4X0Q - chains A and F of the 3 polymer chains in the assembly; structure by X-ray diffraction, 3.90 A resolution.

# Chain A
Protein: DNA polymerase theta
Organism: Homo sapiens
Notes: EC 2.7.7.7
UniProtKB: O75417 (DPOLQ_HUMAN); residue numbers follow UniProt; this construct covers 1819-2590
Chain sequence (772 residues; numbered 1819 to 2590; the number before each row is that of its first residue):
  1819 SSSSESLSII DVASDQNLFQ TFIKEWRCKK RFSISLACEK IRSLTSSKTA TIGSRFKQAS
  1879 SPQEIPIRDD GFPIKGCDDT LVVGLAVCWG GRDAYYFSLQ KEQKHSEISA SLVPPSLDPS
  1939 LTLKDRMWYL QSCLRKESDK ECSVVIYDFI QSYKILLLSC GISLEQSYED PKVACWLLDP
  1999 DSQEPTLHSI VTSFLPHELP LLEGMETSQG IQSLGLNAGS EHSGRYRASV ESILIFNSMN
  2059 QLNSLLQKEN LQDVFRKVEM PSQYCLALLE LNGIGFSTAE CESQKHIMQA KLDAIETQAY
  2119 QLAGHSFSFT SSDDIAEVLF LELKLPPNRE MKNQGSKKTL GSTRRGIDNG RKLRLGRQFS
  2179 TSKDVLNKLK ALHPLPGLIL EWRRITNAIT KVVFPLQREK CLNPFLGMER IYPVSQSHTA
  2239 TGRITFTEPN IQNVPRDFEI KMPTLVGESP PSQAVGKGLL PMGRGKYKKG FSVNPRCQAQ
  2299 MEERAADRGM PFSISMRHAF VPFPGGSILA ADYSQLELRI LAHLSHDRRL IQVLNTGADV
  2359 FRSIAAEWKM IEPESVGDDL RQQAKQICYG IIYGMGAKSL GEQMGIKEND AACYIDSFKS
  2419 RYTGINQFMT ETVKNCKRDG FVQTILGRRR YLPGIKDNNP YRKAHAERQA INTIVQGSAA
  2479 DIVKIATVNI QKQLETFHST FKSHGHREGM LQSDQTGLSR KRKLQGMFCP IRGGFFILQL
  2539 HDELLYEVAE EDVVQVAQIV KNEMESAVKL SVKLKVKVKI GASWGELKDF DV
Disordered / not traced: 1819-1823, 1861-1895, 1918-1934, 2146-2175, 2261-2306, 2513-2526
Curated features (UniProtKB/Swiss-Prot):
  - region: Lys2142 to Phe2177 (Loop 1)
  - binding site (Mg(2+)): Asp2330, Tyr2331, Asp2540
  - mutagenesis: Ser1977 (S1977P: Decreased protein stability), Lys2181 (K2181A: Impaired ability to bypasse abasic sites), Arg2202 (R2202A: Impaired ability to bypasse abasic sites. In Pol-theta(RR) mutant; abolished polymerase activity; when associated with V-2254), Arg2254 (R2254A/V: Impaired ability to bypasse abasic sites; R2254V: In Pol-theta(RR) mutant; abolished polymerase activity; when associated with A-2202), Asp2540 to Glu2541 (Abolishes DNA polymerase activity)
Bound ions: Mg2+: Asp2330, Tyr2331, Asp2540 (together with 2'-3'-dideoxyguanosine-5'-triphosphate)
Ligand contacts: 2'-3'-dideoxyguanosine-5'-triphosphate (DG3): Arg2254, Asp2330, Tyr2331, Gln2333, Asp2357, Phe2359, Arg2379, Gln2380, Lys2383, Gln2384, Tyr2387, Tyr2391, Asp2540, Lys2575
Reported in the primary citation:
  - binding site for the 13-nt DNA strand (chain F): Arg2254
  - contacts within the chain: Arg2254-Asp2376 (salt bridge)
  - conformationally variable residues (helix shift): Asp2376
  - mutagenesis - S1977P: unchanged catalytic activity on AP site
  - mutagenesis - S1977P: unchanged catalytic activity on single-stranded primer extension
  - mutagenesis - R2254V: abolished catalytic activity on AP sites
  - mutagenesis - R2254V: abolished catalytic activity on Tg
  - mutagenesis - R2254V: unchanged catalytic activity on double-stranded DNA
  - mutagenesis - R2254V: decreased catalytic activity on single-stranded DNA oligonucleotides
  - mutagenesis - K2181A, R2202A, R2254A: decreased catalytic activity on AP site
  - mutagenesis - K2181A, R2202A: decreased catalytic activity on Tg
  - mutagenesis - K2181A: unchanged catalytic activity on single-stranded oligonucleotide
  - mutagenesis - R2254A, R2254V: abolished catalytic activity on dTTP

# Chain F
Molecule: 13-nt DNA strand
Sequence (13 nucleotides; each row starts with the number of its first residue):
     1 GCGGCTGTCA TTG
Disordered / not traced: 1-4

# Chain A / chain F interface
Contacting residue pairs - 23 pairs, chain A then chain F:
  Ser2180(A) with DC9(F), hydrogen bond to the phosphate; DA10(F), hydrogen bond to the phosphate
  Lys2181(A) with DC9(F), salt bridge to the phosphate
  Arg2201(A) with DA10(F), salt bridge to the phosphate
  Arg2202(A) with DT11(F), salt bridge to the phosphate; DT12(F), salt bridge to the phosphate
  Asn2205(A) with DA10(F), sugar contact; DT11(F), sugar contact
  Arg2241(A) with DG13(F), hydrogen bond to the base
  Gln2250(A) with DT12(F), sugar contact
  Asn2251(A) with DT11(F), hydrogen bond to the base; DT12(F), sugar contact
  Val2252(A) with DT12(F), phosphate contact
  Pro2253(A) with DT12(F), phosphate contact
  Arg2254(A) with DT12(F), hydrogen bond to the phosphate; DG13(F), salt bridge to the phosphate
  Arg2315(A) with DT12(F), phosphate contact
  Gln2380(A) with DG13(F), phosphate contact
  Gln2384(A) with DT12(F), base contact
  Gln2474(A) with DG13(F), base contact
  Leu2538(A) with DG13(F), sugar contact
  His2539(A) with DG13(F), sugar contact
  Asp2540(A) with DG13(F), sugar contact

# Summary
18 residues of chain A face 5 of chain F across their interface, with 5 hydrogen bonds and 5 salt bridges.
Polar contacts include Arg2241(A)-DG13(F), Asn2251(A)-DT11(F) and Ser2180(A)-DC9(F). From the paper: a binding
site for the 13-nt DNA strand (chain F) at Arg2254(A); K2181A, R2202A and R2254A of chain A reduce catalytic
activity on AP site; 5 substitutions were tested in all.
Here chain A is DNA polymerase theta (Homo sapiens) and chain F is a 13-nt DNA strand. Entry 4X0Q (Ternary
complex of human DNA polymerase theta C-terminal domain binding ddGTP opposite dCMP) was determined by X-ray
diffraction, deposited together with 4X0P.
